PDB entry 3KFD | X-ray diffraction, 3.00 A resolution | chains F and J of the 6 polymer chains in the assembly

# Chain F
Name: TGF-beta receptor type-2
Source organism: Homo sapiens
Notes: fragment: extracellular domain
Reference sequence: P37173 (TGFR2_HUMAN); residues 15-130 here correspond to UniProt positions 38-153 (UniProt number = residue number + 23)
Sequence (116 residues; row label = number of the first residue in the row):
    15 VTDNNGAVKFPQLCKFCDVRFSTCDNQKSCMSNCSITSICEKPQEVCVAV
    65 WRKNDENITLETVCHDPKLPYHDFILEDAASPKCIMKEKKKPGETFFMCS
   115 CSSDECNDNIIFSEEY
Not modelled in the structure: 15-20, 127-130
Disulfide bonds: Cys28-Cys61, Cys31-Cys48, Cys38-Cys44, Cys54-Cys78, Cys98-Cys113, Cys115-Cys120
Swiss-Prot annotation at these positions:
  - glycosylation (N-linked (GlcNAc...) asparagine): Asn47, Asn71

# Chain J
Name: TGF-beta receptor type-1
Source organism: Homo sapiens
Notes: fragment: extracellular domain
Reference sequence: P36897 (TGFR1_HUMAN); residues 7-91 here correspond to UniProt positions 31-115 (UniProt number = residue number + 24)
Sequence (85 residues; each row starts with the number of its first residue):
     7 ATALQCFCHLCTKDNFTCVTDGLCFVSVTETTDKVIHNSMCIAEIDLIPR
    57 DRPFVCAPSSKTGSVTTTYCCNQDHCNKIELPTTV
Not modelled in the structure: 7-8, 39-40, 67-70, 85-91
Disulfide bonds: Cys12-Cys30, Cys14-Cys17, Cys24-Cys47, Cys62-Cys76, Cys77-Cys82
Swiss-Prot annotation at these positions:
  - glycosylation: Asn21 (N-linked (GlcNAc...) asparagine)

# Chain F / chain J interface
Pairs across the interface (18; chain F residue first):
  Ala21(F) - Tyr75(J)  hydrophobic
  Ala21(F) - Cys76(J)
  Ala21(F) - Cys77(J)
  Ala21(F) - Asn78(J)
  Val22(F) - Cys76(J)  hydrogen bond (backbone-backbone)
  Val22(F) - Cys77(J)  hydrophobic
  Val22(F) - Asn78(J)
  Phe24(F) - Leu29(J)  hydrophobic
  Phe24(F) - Arg56(J)
  Phe24(F) - Asp57(J)
  Phe24(F) - Pro59(J)  hydrophobic
  Phe24(F) - Cys62(J)  hydrophobic
  Pro25(F) - Asp57(J)
  Pro25(F) - Arg58(J)  hydrogen bond (backbone-side chain)
  Gln26(F) - Arg58(J)
  Leu27(F) - Arg58(J)
  Ile53(F) - Arg58(J)
  Asp118(F) - Arg58(J)  salt bridge
Other interface residues (no listed pair), chain J (11 interface residues in all): Pro55

# Overview
The interface between chain F and chain J involves 8 residues on one side and 11 on the other, with 2 hydrogen
bonds and 1 salt bridge. Polar contacts include Asp118(F)-Arg58(J), Pro25(F)-Arg58(J) and Val22(F)-Cys76(J).
Chain F is TGF-beta receptor type-2 and chain J is TGF-beta receptor type-1, both from Homo sapiens; the
structure, Ternary complex of TGF-b1 reveals isoform-specific ligand recognition and receptor recruitment in
the superfamily, was determined by X-ray diffraction.
